PDB entry 8VPI | X-ray diffraction, 2.89 A resolution | chains A and D of the 3 polymer chains in the assembly

[Chain A]
Molecule: Site-specific DNA-methyltransferase (adenine-specific)
From: Clostridioides difficile
Notes: EC 2.1.1.72
UniProt: A0A031WG99 (A0A031WG99_CLODI); numbering as in UniProt (aligned over 1-577)
Sequence (577 residues; numbered 1 to 577; the number before each row is that of its first residue):
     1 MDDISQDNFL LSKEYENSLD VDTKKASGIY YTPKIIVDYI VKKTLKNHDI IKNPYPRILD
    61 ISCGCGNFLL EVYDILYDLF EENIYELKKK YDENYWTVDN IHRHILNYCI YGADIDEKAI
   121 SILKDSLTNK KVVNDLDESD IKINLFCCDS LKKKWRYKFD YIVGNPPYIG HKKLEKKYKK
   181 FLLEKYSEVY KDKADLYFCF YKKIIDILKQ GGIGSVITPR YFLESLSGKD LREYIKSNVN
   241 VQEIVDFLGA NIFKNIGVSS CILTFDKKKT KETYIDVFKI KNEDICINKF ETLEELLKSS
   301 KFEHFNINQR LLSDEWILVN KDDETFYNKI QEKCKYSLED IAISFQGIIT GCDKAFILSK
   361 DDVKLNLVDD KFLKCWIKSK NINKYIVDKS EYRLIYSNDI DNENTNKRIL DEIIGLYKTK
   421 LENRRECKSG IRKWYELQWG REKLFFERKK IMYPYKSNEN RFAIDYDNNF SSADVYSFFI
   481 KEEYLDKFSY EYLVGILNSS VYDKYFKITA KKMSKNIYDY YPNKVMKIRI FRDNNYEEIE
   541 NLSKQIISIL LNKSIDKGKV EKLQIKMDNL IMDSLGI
Not modelled in the structure: 1-30, 133-136

[Chain D]
Molecule: DNA Strand I
Sequence (14 nucleotides; each row starts with the number of its first residue):
     1 TTCAAAAAGT CCCA
Small-molecule neighbours: A1ADB (N-{3-[(2-amino-6-methylpyrimidin-4-yl)amino]-5-[(4-methylpiperazin-1-yl)methyl]phenyl}-3-[(quinolin-4-yl)amino]benzamide): DA8, DG9, DT10, DC11, DC12

[Chain A / chain D interface]
Pairs across the interface (21):
  His171(A) - DA8(D)  phosphate contact
  Leu226(A) - DA6(D)  phosphate contact
  Ser344(A) - DA4(D)  phosphate contact
  Phe345(A) - DA4(D)  phosphate contact
  Gln346(A) - DA4(D)  hydrogen bond to the phosphate
  Gln346(A) - DA5(D)  hydrogen bond to the base
  Ile349(A) - DA5(D)  base contact
  Arg425(A) - DC3(D)  base contact
  Ile431(A) - DT1(D)  base contact
  Ile431(A) - DT2(D)  base contact
  Arg432(A) - DT2(D)  salt bridge to the phosphate
  Trp439(A) - DT2(D)  base contact
  Trp439(A) - DC3(D)  base contact
  Trp439(A) - DA4(D)  base contact
  Arg441(A) - DC3(D)  salt bridge to the phosphate
  Arg441(A) - DA4(D)  hydrogen bond to the base
  Tyr476(A) - DA5(D)  hydrogen bond to the phosphate
  Tyr521(A) - DA5(D)  phosphate contact
  Tyr521(A) - DA6(D)  hydrogen bond to the base
  Pro522(A) - DA5(D)  phosphate contact
  Asn523(A) - DA5(D)  hydrogen bond to the phosphate
Interface residues without a listed pair, chain A (20 interface residues in all): Glu426, Glu442, Tyr455, Lys456, Ala473

[Overview]
20 residues of chain A face 7 of chain D across their interface; the contacts include 6 hydrogen bonds and 2
salt bridges. Polar contacts include Gln346(A)-DA5(D), Arg441(A)-DA4(D) and Tyr521(A)-DA6(D). Ligands of chain
D: compound A1ADB.
Chain A is Site-specific DNA-methyltransferase (adenine-specific) (Clostridioides difficile) and chain D is
DNA Strand I; the structure, CamA Adenine Methyltransferase Complexed to Cognate Substrate DNA and Containing
Quinoline-based SGI-1027 Analog 462, was determined by X-ray diffraction, deposited together with 8VPG and
8VPH.
